8Z9E - chains L and N of the 13 polymer chains in the assembly; structure by electron microscopy, 3.13 A resolution.

# Chain L
Name: Protein structure
Sequence (609 residues; row label = number of the first residue in the row):
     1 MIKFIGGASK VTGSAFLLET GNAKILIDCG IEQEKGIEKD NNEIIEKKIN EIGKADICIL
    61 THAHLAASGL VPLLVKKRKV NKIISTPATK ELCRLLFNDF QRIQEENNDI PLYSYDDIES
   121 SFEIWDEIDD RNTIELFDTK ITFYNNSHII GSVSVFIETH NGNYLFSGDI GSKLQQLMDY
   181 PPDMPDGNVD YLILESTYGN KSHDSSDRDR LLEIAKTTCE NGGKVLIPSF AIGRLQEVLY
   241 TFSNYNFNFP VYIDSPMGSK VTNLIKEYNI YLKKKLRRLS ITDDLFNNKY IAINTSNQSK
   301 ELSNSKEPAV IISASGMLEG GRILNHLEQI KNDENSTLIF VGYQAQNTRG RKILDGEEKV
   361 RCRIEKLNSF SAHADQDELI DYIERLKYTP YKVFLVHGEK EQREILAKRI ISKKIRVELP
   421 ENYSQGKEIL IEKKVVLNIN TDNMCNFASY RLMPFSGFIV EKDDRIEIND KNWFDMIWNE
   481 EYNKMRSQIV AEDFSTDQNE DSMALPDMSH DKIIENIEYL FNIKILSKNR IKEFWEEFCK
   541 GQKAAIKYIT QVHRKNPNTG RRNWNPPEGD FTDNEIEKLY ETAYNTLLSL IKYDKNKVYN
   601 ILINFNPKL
Disordered / not traced: 1-432, 463-464, 489-509, 536-544, 570, 591-593, 607-609

# Chain N
Molecule: 60-nt RNA strand
Sequence (60 nucleotides; row label = number of the first residue in the row; numbers below 1 keep their minus sign (G-19 is residue -19)):
   -19 GAACAGAAGA ACACCUAAAC GCGAAGCGCA CCUAAUUUCG AAUCCAGCAU GAGAAGCUAA
Disordered / not traced: -19 to -17, -11 to 8, 38-40

# Interface between chain L and chain N
Contacting residue pairs (18):
  Ile525(L) - A35(N)  phosphate contact
  Ser527(L) - A35(N)  hydrogen bond to the phosphate
  Ser527(L) - G36(N)  hydrogen bond to the phosphate
  Lys528(L) - G36(N)  salt bridge to the phosphate
  Asn529(L) - A35(N)  phosphate contact
  Asn529(L) - G36(N)  phosphate contact
  Arg530(L) - A34(N)  salt bridge to the phosphate
  Arg530(L) - A35(N)  salt bridge to the phosphate
  Asn556(L) - G31(N)  phosphate contact
  Asn556(L) - A32(N)  phosphate contact
  Asn558(L) - U30(N)  hydrogen bond to the phosphate
  Asn558(L) - G31(N)  hydrogen bond to the phosphate
  Thr559(L) - G31(N)  sugar contact
  Arg561(L) - G31(N)  hydrogen bond to the sugar
  Asn563(L) - G33(N)  phosphate contact
  Asn563(L) - A34(N)  phosphate contact
  Asn565(L) - A34(N)  hydrogen bond to the sugar
  Asn565(L) - A35(N)  sugar contact
Other interface residues (no listed pair), chain L (13 interface residues in all): Lys524, Pro566

# In short
13 residues of chain L and 7 residues of chain N are in contact; the contacts include 6 hydrogen bonds and 3
salt bridges. Polar contacts include Arg561(L)-G31(N), Asn565(L)-A34(N) and Ser527(L)-A35(N).
Here chain L is Protein structure and chain N is a 60-nt RNA strand. Entry 8Z9E (Cryo-EM structure of
NTR-bound type VII CRISPR-Cas complex at substrate-engaged state II) was determined by electron microscopy
together with 8YHD, 8YHE, 8Z4J, 8Z4L, 8Z99 and 8Z9C from the same study.
